3NZJ - chains O and U of the 30 polymer chains in the assembly; structure by X-ray diffraction, 2.40 A resolution.

# Chain O
Protein: Proteasome component Y7
Organism: Saccharomyces cerevisiae
Notes: EC 3.4.25.1
Reference sequence: P23639 (PSA2_YEAST); the construct lacks a stretch of the UniProt sequence and is renumbered around it, so the offset changes along the chain: 4-102 = UniProt 1-99; 103-147 = UniProt 101-145; 148-200 = UniProt 147-199; 202-209 = UniProt 200-207; 2 more segments
Chain sequence (250 residues; numbered 4 to 236 plus 18 insertion-coded residues; 1 number in that range is skipped by the numbering (no residue carries it; nothing is unmodelled there); the number before each row is that of its first residue; a row labelled like 21A-21B holds insertion residues (21A, then the next letters in order)):
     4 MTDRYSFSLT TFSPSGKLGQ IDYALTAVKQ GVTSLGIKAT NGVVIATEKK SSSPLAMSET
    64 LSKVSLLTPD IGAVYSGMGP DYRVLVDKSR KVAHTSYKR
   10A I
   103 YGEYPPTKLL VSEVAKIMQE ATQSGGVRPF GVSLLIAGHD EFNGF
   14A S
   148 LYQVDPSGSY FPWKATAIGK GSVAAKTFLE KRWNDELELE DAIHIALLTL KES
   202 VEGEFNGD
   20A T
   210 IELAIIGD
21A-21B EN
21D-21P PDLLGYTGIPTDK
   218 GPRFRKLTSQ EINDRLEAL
UniProt features mapped onto this chain:
  - cross-link: Lys110 (Glycyl lysine isopeptide (Lys-Gly) (interchain with G-Cter in ubiquitin))

# Chain U
Protein: Proteasome component C7-alpha
Organism: Saccharomyces cerevisiae
Notes: EC 3.4.25.1
Reference sequence: P21243 (PSA6_YEAST); the construct lacks a stretch of the UniProt sequence and is renumbered around it, so the offset changes along the chain: -3 to 34 = UniProt 1-38; 35-143 = UniProt 40-148; 144-179 = UniProt 150-185; 186-218 = UniProt 199-231; 1 more segments
Chain sequence (252 residues; numbered -3 to 240 plus 14 insertion-coded residues; 6 numbers in that range are skipped by the numbering (no residue carries them; nothing is unmodelled there); the number before each row is that of its first residue; a row labelled like 17A-17E holds insertion residues (17A, then the next letters in order); numbers below 1 keep their minus sign (Met-3 is residue -3)):
    -3 MSGAAAASAA GYDRHITIFS PEGRLYQVEY AFKATNQT
   34A N
    35 INSLAVRGKD CTVVISQKKV PDKLLDPTTV SYIFCISRTI GMVVNGPIPD ARNAALRAKA
    95 EAAEFRYKYG YDMPCDVLAK RMANLSQIYT QRAYMRPLGV ILTFVSVDE
   14A E
   144 LGPSIYKTDP AGYYVGYKAT ATGPKQQEIT TNLENH
17A-17E FKKSK
18A-18D IDHI
   184 N
18G-18H EE
   18M S
   186 WEKVVEFAIT HMIDALGTEF SKNDLEVGVA TKD
   220 KFFTLSAENI EERLVAIAEQ D
Unresolved in the structure: -3 to 5

# How chain O and chain U interact
Pairs across the interface - 65 pairs, chain O then chain U:
  Asp6(O) - Arg126(U)  salt bridge
  Asp6(O) - Tyr128(U)
  Tyr8(O) - Ile12(U)
  Tyr8(O) - Ala127(U)  hydrophobic
  Tyr8(O) - Tyr128(U)  hydrophobic
  Leu12(O) - Ile14(U)  hydrophobic
  Leu12(O) - Ala127(U)  hydrophobic
  Gln23(O) - Ile14(U)
  Gln23(O) - Phe15(U)  hydrogen bond (side chain-backbone)
  Tyr26(O) - Phe15(U)  hydrophobic
  Tyr26(O) - Ser16(U)
  Tyr26(O) - Pro17(U)  hydrophobic
  Tyr26(O) - Gly19(U)
  Ala27(O) - Phe15(U)  hydrophobic
  Thr29(O) - Glu18(U)
  Ala30(O) - Gly19(U)
  Ser55(O) - Tyr156(U)
  Pro57(O) - Lys161(U)
  Pro57(O) - Glu177(U)
  Leu58(O) - Phe17A(U)  hydrophobic
  Leu58(O) - Tyr160(U)
  Leu58(O) - Lys161(U)  hydrogen bond (backbone-backbone)
  Leu58(O) - Ala162(U)
  Leu58(O) - Thr173(U)
  Leu58(O) - Leu176(U)  hydrophobic
  Ala59(O) - Gly159(U)
  Ala59(O) - Tyr160(U)  hydrophobic
  Met60(O) - Arg41(U)
  Met60(O) - Val158(U)
  Met60(O) - Gly159(U)  hydrogen bond (backbone-backbone)
  Met60(O) - Tyr160(U)
  Met60(O) - Lys161(U)
  Thr63(O) - Tyr149(U)
  Thr63(O) - Val158(U)
  Thr63(O) - Gly159(U)  hydrogen bond (side chain-backbone)
  Leu64(O) - Tyr156(U)
  Met81(O) - Phe15(U)  hydrophobic
  Met81(O) - Leu21(U)  hydrophobic
  Pro83(O) - Gln121(U)
  Pro83(O) - Ala154(U)
  Pro83(O) - Gly155(U)
  Pro83(O) - Tyr156(U)
  Asp84(O) - Gln121(U)
  Arg86(O) - Ala117(U)  hydrogen bond (side chain-backbone)
  Arg86(O) - Asn118(U)
  Arg86(O) - Gly155(U)  hydrogen bond (side chain-backbone)
  Arg86(O) - Tyr157(U)
  Val87(O) - Asn118(U)
  Val87(O) - Gln121(U)
  Asp90(O) - Lys114(U)  salt bridge
  Asp90(O) - Asn118(U)
  Gly127(O) - Arg126(U)
  Gly128(O) - Gln125(U)
  Gly128(O) - Arg126(U)
  Gly128(O) - Ala127(U)  hydrogen bond (backbone-backbone)
  Val129(O) - Gln125(U)
  Val129(O) - Arg126(U)
  Arg130(O) - Thr13(U)
  Arg130(O) - Phe15(U)
  Arg130(O) - Leu21(U)
  Arg130(O) - Thr124(U)  hydrogen bond (side chain-backbone)
  Arg130(O) - Gln125(U)  hydrogen bond (backbone-backbone)
  Pro131(O) - Phe15(U)
  Phe132(O) - Gln125(U)
  Gly133(O) - Phe15(U)
Interface residues without a listed pair, chain O (33 interface residues in all): Met4, Thr5, Gln33, Ser56, Ala123
Interface residues without a listed pair, chain U (34 interface residues in all): Thr163

# Summary
33 residues of chain O face 34 of chain U across their interface, with 9 hydrogen bonds and 2 salt bridges.
Polar contacts include Asp6(O)-Arg126(U), Asp90(O)-Lys114(U) and Gln23(O)-Phe15(U).
Here chain O is Proteasome component Y7 and chain U is Proteasome component C7-alpha, both from Saccharomyces
cerevisiae. Entry 3NZJ (Crystal structure of yeast 20S proteasome in complex with ligand 2a) was determined by
X-ray diffraction, deposited together with 3NZW and 3NZX.
